1IXS - chains A and B; structure by X-ray diffraction, 3.20 A resolution.

Chain A:
Name: Holliday junction DNA helicase ruvA
From: Thermus thermophilus
Notes: fragment: RuvA domain III
UniProt: Q9F1Q3 (RUVA_THET8); numbering as in UniProt (aligned over 130-191)
Chain sequence (62 residues; each row starts with the number of its first residue):
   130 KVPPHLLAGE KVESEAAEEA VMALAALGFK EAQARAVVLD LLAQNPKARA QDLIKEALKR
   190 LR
Unresolved in the structure: 130-141
Swiss-Prot annotation at these positions:
  - region: Pro-132 to Ser-143 (Flexible linker)

Chain B:
Name: RuvB
From: Thermus thermophilus
Notes: EC 3.6.1.3
UniProt: Q5SL87 (RUVB_THET8); residues 1-318 here = UniProt positions 1-318
Chain sequence (318 residues; each row starts with the number of its first residue):
     1 MEDLALRPKT LDEYIGQERL KQKLRVYLEA AKARKEPLEH LLLFGPPGLG KTTLAHVIAH
    61 ELGVNLRVTS GPAIEKPGDL AAILANSLEE GDILFIDEIH RLSRQAEEHL YPAMEDFVMD
   121 IVIGQGPAAR TIRLELPRFT LIGATTRPGL ITAPLLSRFG IVEHLEYYTP EELAQGVMRD
   181 ARLLGVRITE EAALEIGRRS RGTMRVAKRL FRRVRDFAQV AGEEVITRER ALEALAALGL
   241 DELGLEKRDR EILEVLILRF GGGPVGLATL ATALSEDPGT LEEVHEPYLI RQGLLKRTPR
   301 GRVATELAYR HLGYPPPV
Unresolved in the structure: 1-3
Swiss-Prot annotation at these positions:
  - binding site (ATP): Tyr-14, Ile-15, Gly-48, Lys-51, Thr-52, Thr-53, Asp-97, Thr-146, Tyr-168, Arg-205
  - binding site (Mg(2+)): Thr-52
  - binding site (DNA): Arg-297, Arg-302
  - mutagenesis: Tyr-309 (Y309R: Suitable for crystallization)
Small-molecule neighbours: AMP-PNP (ANP; phosphoaminophosphonic acid-adenylate ester): Arg-7, Pro-8, Glu-13, Tyr-14, Ile-15, Gly-48, Leu-49, Gly-50, Lys-51, Thr-52, Thr-53, Asp-97, Tyr-168, Met-204, Arg-205, Lys-208

Interface between chain A and chain B:
Residue-residue contacts - 25 pairs, chain A then chain B:
  Glu-148(A) / Arg-130(B)  salt bridge
  Glu-148(A) / Ile-132(B)
  Met-151(A) / Ile-123(B)  hydrophobic
  Ala-152(A) / Ile-121(B)
  Ala-152(A) / Ile-123(B)
  Ala-155(A) / Ile-121(B)  hydrophobic
  Ala-155(A) / Val-122(B)
  Leu-156(A) / Lys-76(B)
  Leu-156(A) / Pro-77(B)
  Leu-156(A) / Gly-78(B)  hydrogen bond (backbone-backbone)
  Leu-156(A) / Ala-81(B)  hydrophobic
  Leu-156(A) / Ile-121(B)  hydrophobic
  Gly-157(A) / Lys-76(B)
  Phe-158(A) / Lys-76(B)
  Phe-158(A) / Gly-78(B)
  Gln-180(A) / Arg-133(B)
  Gln-180(A) / Leu-134(B)
  Gln-180(A) / Glu-135(B)
  Ile-183(A) / Leu-134(B)  hydrophobic
  Lys-184(A) / Asn-86(B)  hydrogen bond (backbone-side chain)
  Lys-184(A) / Glu-135(B)  hydrogen bond (side chain-backbone)
  Leu-187(A) / Ala-81(B)
  Leu-187(A) / Ala-82(B)
  Lys-188(A) / Asn-86(B)
  Arg-191(A) / Lys-76(B)
Interface residues without a listed pair, chain B (17 interface residues in all): Ala-85, His-109, Gly-124

Overview:
The interface between chain A and chain B involves 13 residues on one side and 17 on the other; the contacts
include 3 hydrogen bonds and 1 salt bridge. Polar pairs include Glu-148(A)/Arg-130(B), Lys-184(A)/Asn-86(B)
and Lys-184(A)/Glu-135(B). Ligands of chain B: AMP-PNP.
Here chain A is Holliday junction DNA helicase ruvA and chain B is RuvB, both from Thermus thermophilus. Entry
1IXS (Structure of RuvB complexed with RuvA domain III) was determined by X-ray diffraction, deposited
together with 1IXR.
